5TOI - chains A and B of the 3 polymer chains in the assembly; structure by X-ray diffraction, 2.19 A resolution.

[Chain A (and B)]
Name: Polymerase cofactor VP35
From: Lake Victoria marburgvirus (strain Musoke-80)
Notes: chain B of this document is another copy of the same molecule, construct and numbering; everything in this record applies to it too
UniProt: P35259 (VP35_MABVM); residues 2-72 here correspond to UniProt positions 60-130 (UniProt number = residue number + 58)
Amino-acid sequence (72 residues; row label = number of the first residue in the row):
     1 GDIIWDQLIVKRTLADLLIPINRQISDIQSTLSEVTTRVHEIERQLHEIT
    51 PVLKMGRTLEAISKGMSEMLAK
Not modelled in the structure: 1, 70-72 (chain B: 71-72)
Sequence notes: expression tag (1)
From the paper describing this entry:
  - conformationally variable residues (helix shift): Pro-20, Pro-51

[Interface between chain A and chain B]
Pairs across the interface (34):
  Ile-9(A) / Gln-7(B)
  Val-10(A) / Val-10(B)  hydrophobic
  Val-10(A) / Leu-14(B)
  Thr-13(A) / Lys-11(B)
  Thr-13(A) / Leu-14(B)
  Leu-14(A) / Leu-14(B)
  Leu-17(A) / Lys-11(B)
  Leu-17(A) / Leu-14(B)  hydrophobic
  Leu-17(A) / Leu-18(B)  hydrophobic
  Leu-18(A) / Leu-18(B)  hydrophobic
  Ile-21(A) / Ile-21(B)  hydrophobic
  Ile-21(A) / Asn-22(B)
  Ile-21(A) / Ile-25(B)  hydrophobic
  Gln-24(A) / Ile-25(B)
  Gln-24(A) / Gln-29(B)
  Ile-28(A) / Ile-28(B)  hydrophobic
  Ile-28(A) / Gln-29(B)
  Ile-28(A) / Leu-32(B)  hydrophobic
  Thr-31(A) / Leu-32(B)
  Leu-32(A) / Leu-32(B)  hydrophobic
  Val-35(A) / Val-35(B)  hydrophobic
  Val-35(A) / Thr-36(B)
  Arg-38(A) / Thr-36(B)
  Arg-38(A) / Val-39(B)
  Arg-38(A) / His-40(B)
  Arg-38(A) / Glu-43(B)  salt bridge
  Val-39(A) / Val-39(B)  hydrophobic
  Ile-42(A) / Val-39(B)  hydrophobic
  Ile-42(A) / Ile-42(B)  hydrophobic
  Ile-42(A) / Leu-46(B)  hydrophobic
  Gln-45(A) / Leu-46(B)
  Gln-45(A) / Thr-50(B)  hydrogen bond
  Leu-46(A) / Leu-46(B)  hydrophobic
  Ile-49(A) / Leu-53(B)  hydrophobic
Other interface residues (no listed pair), chain A (21 interface residues in all): Trp-5, Ile-25, Val-52
Other interface residues (no listed pair), chain B (22 interface residues in all): Ile-3, Ala-15

[In short]
Chain A and chain B form an interface of 21 and 22 residues respectively, with 1 hydrogen bond and 1 salt
bridge. Among the polar pairs are Arg-38(A)/Glu-43(B) and Gln-45(A)/Thr-50(B). The paper reports
conformational variability at Pro-20(A) and Pro-51(A).
Both chains are Polymerase cofactor VP35 (Lake Victoria marburgvirus (strain Musoke-80)). Entry 5TOI (Crystal
Structure of the Marburg Virus VP35 Oligomerization Domain P4222) was determined by X-ray diffraction (same
publication as 5TOH).
